PDB entry 7R4Q | electron microscopy, 3.60 A resolution | chains B and C of the 5 polymer chains in the assembly

Chain B (and C):
Name: Spike glycoprotein
From: Severe acute respiratory syndrome coronavirus 2
Notes: chain C of this document is another copy of the same molecule, construct and numbering; everything in this record applies to it too
UniProtKB: P0DTC2 (SPIKE_SARS2); residue numbers follow UniProt; this construct covers 1-1208
Sequence (1264 residues; each row starts with the number of its first residue):
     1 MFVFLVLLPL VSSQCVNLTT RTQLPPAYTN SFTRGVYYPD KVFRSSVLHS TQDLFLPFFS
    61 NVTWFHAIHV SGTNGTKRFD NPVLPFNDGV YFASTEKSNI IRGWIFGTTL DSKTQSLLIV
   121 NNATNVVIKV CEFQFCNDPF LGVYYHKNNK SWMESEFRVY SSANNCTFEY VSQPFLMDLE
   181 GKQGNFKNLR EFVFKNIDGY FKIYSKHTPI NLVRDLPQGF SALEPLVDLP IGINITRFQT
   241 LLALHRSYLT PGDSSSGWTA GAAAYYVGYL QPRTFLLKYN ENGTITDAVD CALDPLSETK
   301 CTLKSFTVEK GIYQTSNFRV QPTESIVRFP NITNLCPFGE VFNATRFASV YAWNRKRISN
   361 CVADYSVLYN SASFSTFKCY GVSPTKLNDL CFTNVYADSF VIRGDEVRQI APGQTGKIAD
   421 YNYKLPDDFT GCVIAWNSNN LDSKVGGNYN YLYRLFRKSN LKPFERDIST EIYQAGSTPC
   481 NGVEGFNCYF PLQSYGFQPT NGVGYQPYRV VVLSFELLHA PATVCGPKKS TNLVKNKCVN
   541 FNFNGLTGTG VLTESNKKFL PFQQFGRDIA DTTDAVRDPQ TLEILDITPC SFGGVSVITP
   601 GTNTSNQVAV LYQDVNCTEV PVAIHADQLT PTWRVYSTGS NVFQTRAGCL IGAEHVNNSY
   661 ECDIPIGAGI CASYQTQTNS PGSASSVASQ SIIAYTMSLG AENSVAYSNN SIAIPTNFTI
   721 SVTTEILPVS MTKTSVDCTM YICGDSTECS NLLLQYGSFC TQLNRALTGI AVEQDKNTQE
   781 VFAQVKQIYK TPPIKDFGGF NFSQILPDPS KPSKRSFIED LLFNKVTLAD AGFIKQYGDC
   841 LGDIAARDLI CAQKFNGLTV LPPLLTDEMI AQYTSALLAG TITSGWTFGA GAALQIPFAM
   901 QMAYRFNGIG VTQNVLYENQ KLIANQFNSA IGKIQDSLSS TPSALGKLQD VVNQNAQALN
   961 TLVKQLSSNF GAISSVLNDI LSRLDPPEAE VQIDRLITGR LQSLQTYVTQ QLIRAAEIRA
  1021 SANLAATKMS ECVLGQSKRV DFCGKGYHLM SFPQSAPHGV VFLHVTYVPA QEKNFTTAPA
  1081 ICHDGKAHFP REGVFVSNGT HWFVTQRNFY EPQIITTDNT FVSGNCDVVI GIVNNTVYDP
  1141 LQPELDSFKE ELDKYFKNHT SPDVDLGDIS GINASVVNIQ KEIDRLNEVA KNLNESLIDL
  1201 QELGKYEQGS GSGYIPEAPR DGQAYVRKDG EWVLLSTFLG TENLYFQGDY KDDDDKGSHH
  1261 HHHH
Disordered / not traced: 1-13, 71-75, 248-251, 519-520, 578-583, 621-640, 675-690, 829-854, 1147-1264 (chain C: 1-13, 71-75, 248-251, 519-520, 621-640, 675-690, 829-854, 1147-1264)
Differences from the reference sequence: variant Gly682 (Arg in P0DTC2), Ser683 (Arg in P0DTC2), Ser685 (Arg in P0DTC2), Pro942 (Ala in P0DTC2); engineered mutation Pro986 (Lys in P0DTC2), Pro987 (Val in P0DTC2); expression tag (1209-1264)
Disulfide bonds: Cys15-Cys136, Cys131-Cys166, Cys291-Cys301, Cys336-Cys361, Cys379-Cys432, Cys391-Cys525, Cys538-Cys590, Cys617-Cys649, Cys662-Cys671, Cys743-Cys749, Cys1032-Cys1043, Cys1082-Cys1126
Covalent attachments: N-acetylglucosamine (NAG) linked to Asn282, Asn616, Asn709, Asn717, Asn1074, Asn1134
Residues lining bound ligands:
  - N-acetylglucosamine (NAG; 2-acetamido-2-deoxy-beta-D-glucopyranose), molecule 1: Asn122, Thr124, Asn125, Val127, Lys129, Glu154, Val171
  - N-acetylglucosamine (NAG), molecule 2: Asn343, Ser371, Ser373
  - N-acetylglucosamine (NAG), molecule 3: Asn1098, His1101, Phe1103
Curated features (UniProtKB/Swiss-Prot):
  - region: Asn280 to Cys301 (Putative superantigen), Arg403 to Asp405 (Integrin-binding motif), Asn448 to Phe456 (Immunodominant HLA epitope recognized by the CD8+), Pro681, Ala684 (Putative superantigen), Ser816 to Tyr837 (Fusion peptide 1), Lys835 to Phe855 (Fusion peptide 2), Asp1163 to Glu1202 (Heptad repeat 2)
  - site: Arg815, Ser816 (Cleavage)
  - glycosylation: Asn17 (N-linked (GlcNAc...) (complex) asparagine), Asn61 (N-linked (GlcNAc...) (hybrid) asparagine), Asn74 (N-linked (GlcNAc...) (complex) asparagine), Asn122 (N-linked (GlcNAc...) (hybrid) asparagine), Asn149 (N-linked (GlcNAc...) (complex) asparagine), Asn165 (N-linked (GlcNAc...) (complex) asparagine), Asn234 (N-linked (GlcNAc...) (high mannose) asparagine), Asn282 (N-linked (GlcNAc...) (complex) asparagine), Thr323 (O-linked (GalNAc) threonine), Ser325 (O-linked (HexNAc...) serine), Asn331 (N-linked (GlcNAc...) (complex) asparagine), Asn343 (N-linked (GlcNAc...) (complex) asparagine), Asn603 (N-linked (GlcNAc...) (hybrid) asparagine), Asn616 (N-linked (GlcNAc...) (complex) asparagine), Asn657 (N-linked (GlcNAc...) (complex) asparagine), Thr676 (O-linked (GlcNAc...) threonine), Thr678 (O-linked (GlcNAc...) threonine), Asn709 (N-linked (GlcNAc...) (high mannose) asparagine), Asn717 (N-linked (GlcNAc...) (hybrid) asparagine), Asn801 (N-linked (GlcNAc...) (hybrid) asparagine) and 6 more in UniProt
  - natural variant: Leu5 (L5F: In strain: Iota/B.1.526), Ser13 (S13I: In strain: Epsilon/B.1.427/B.1.429), Leu18 (L18F: In strain: Beta/B.1.351, Gamma/P.1 and 1 more), Thr19 (T19I: In strain: Omicron/BQ.1.1, Omicron/XBB.1.5 and 1 more; T19R: In strain: Delta/B.1.617.2, Omicron/BA.2 and 4 more), Thr20 (T20N: In strain: Gamma/P.1), Leu24 to Ala27 (sequence variant, change not given here; In strain: Omicron/BA.2, Omicron/BA.2.12.1 and 6 more), Pro26 (P26S: In strain: Gamma/P.1), Gln52 (Q52H: In strain: Omicron/EG.5.1), Ala67 (A67V: In strain: Eta/B.1.525, Omicron/BA.1), His69 to Val70 (deletion: In strain: Alpha/B.1.1.7, Eta/B.1.525 and 5 more), Gly75 (G75V: In strain: Lambda/C.37), Thr76 (T76I: In strain: Lambda/C.37), 82 further natural variant entries in UniProt
  - mutagenesis: His69 to Val70 (Increased incorporation of cleaved spike into virions), Asn121 (N121Q: Partial loss of biliverdin affinity), Arg190 (R190K: Partial loss of biliverdin affinity), Asn234 (N234Q: Increased resistance to neutralizing antibodies), Asn331 (N331Q: Reduced viral infectivity), Asn343 (N343Q: Reduced viral infectivity), Leu452 (L452R: Increased resistance to neutralizing antibodies. Decreases HLA binding to NF9 epitope. Increased binding affinity to human ACE2), Tyr453 (Y453F: Decreased HLA binding to NF9 epitope. Increased binding affinity to human ACE2), Ala475 (A475V: Increased resistance to neutralizing antibodies), Val483 (V483A: Increased resistance to neutralizing antibodies), Glu484 (E484D: Increased replication in human TMEM106B overexpressing cells), Phe490 (F490L: Increased resistance to neutralizing antibodies and human covalescent sera neutralization), 12 further mutagenesis entries in UniProt
From the paper describing this entry:
  - mutagenesis - N501Y: unchanged binding to Camel-derived nanobody 1.29
  - mutagenesis - E484K: abolished binding to 2.15
  - mutagenesis - E484K: unchanged binding to 1.10
  - mutagenesis - L452R/T478K: abolished binding to 1.10
  - mutagenesis - L452R/T478K: unchanged binding to 2.15

How chain B and chain C interact:
Contacting residue pairs (123; chain B residue first):
  Asn317(B) - Asp737(C)
  Arg319(B) - Asp737(C)  salt bridge
  Arg319(B) - Met740(C)
  Arg357(B) - Gly199(C)  hydrogen bond (side chain-backbone)
  Arg357(B) - Tyr200(C)
  Arg357(B) - Pro230(C)  hydrogen bond (side chain-backbone)
  Arg357(B) - Ile231(C)
  Arg357(B) - Gly232(C)
  Gly381(B) - Arg983(C)  hydrogen bond (backbone-side chain)
  Gly381(B) - Leu984(C)
  Val382(B) - Arg983(C)
  Ser383(B) - Arg983(C)  hydrogen bond (backbone-backbone)
  Ser383(B) - Leu984(C)
  Ser383(B) - Asp985(C)  hydrogen bond
  Lys386(B) - Leu981(C)
  Lys386(B) - Ser982(C)  hydrogen bond (side chain-backbone)
  Lys386(B) - Arg983(C)
  Leu390(B) - Ser982(C)
  Leu390(B) - Arg983(C)
  Asn394(B) - Tyr200(C)  hydrogen bond
  Tyr396(B) - Asp198(C)
  Tyr396(B) - Gly199(C)
  Tyr396(B) - Tyr200(C)
  Thr430(B) - Arg983(C)  hydrogen bond
  Glu516(B) - Tyr200(C)  hydrogen bond
  Phe562(B) - Lys41(C)
  Gln563(B) - Lys41(C)
  Gln563(B) - Phe43(C)
  Arg567(B) - Phe43(C)
  Ala570(B) - Val963(C)  hydrophobic
  Pro589(B) - Phe855(C)  hydrophobic
  Phe592(B) - Phe855(C)
  Phe592(B) - Gly857(C)
  Gln613(B) - Leu861(C)
  Asp614(B) - Val860(C)
  Ala647(B) - Pro862(C)  hydrophobic
  Pro665(B) - Leu864(C)  hydrophobic
  Ile666(B) - Leu864(C)
  Gly667(B) - Pro863(C)
  Gly667(B) - Leu864(C)
  Ala668(B) - Pro863(C)  hydrogen bond (backbone-backbone)
  Ala668(B) - Leu864(C)  hydrogen bond (backbone-backbone)
  Ala668(B) - Thr866(C)
  Gly669(B) - Leu864(C)  hydrogen bond (backbone-backbone)
  Gly669(B) - Thr866(C)
  Gly669(B) - Met869(C)
  Met697(B) - Leu865(C)  hydrophobic
  Met697(B) - Met869(C)  hydrophobic
  Leu699(B) - Lys786(C)
  Leu699(B) - Ile788(C)
  Leu699(B) - Met869(C)  hydrophobic
  Leu699(B) - Gln872(C)
  Gly700(B) - Lys786(C)
  Gly700(B) - Ile788(C)
  Ala701(B) - Lys786(C)
  Ala701(B) - Gln787(C)
  Ala701(B) - Ile788(C)  hydrogen bond (backbone-backbone)
  Glu702(B) - Ile788(C)
  Asn703(B) - Gln787(C)
  Asn703(B) - Ile788(C)  hydrogen bond (backbone-backbone)
  Asn703(B) - Tyr789(C)
  Val705(B) - Thr883(C)
  Val705(B) - Ala893(C)  hydrophobic
  Val705(B) - Gln895(C)
  Ala706(B) - Gln895(C)  hydrogen bond (backbone-side chain)
  Tyr707(B) - Asp796(C)  hydrogen bond (side chain-backbone)
  Tyr707(B) - Thr883(C)
  Tyr707(B) - Gln895(C)
  Tyr707(B) - Ile896(C)
  Tyr707(B) - Pro897(C)  hydrogen bond (side chain-backbone)
  Tyr707(B) - Phe898(C)
  Ser708(B) - Pro897(C)
  Asn709(B) - Asp796(C)
  Asn709(B) - Pro897(C)
  Ser711(B) - Gln895(C)
  Ser711(B) - Ile896(C)
  Ser711(B) - Pro897(C)
  Ile712(B) - Gln895(C)
  Ile712(B) - Ile896(C)  hydrophobic
  Ile712(B) - Met900(C)  hydrophobic
  Ile712(B) - Tyr904(C)
  Ala713(B) - Leu894(C)
  Ala713(B) - Gln895(C)  hydrogen bond (backbone-backbone)
  Pro715(B) - Leu894(C)
  Gln957(B) - Arg765(C)
  Thr961(B) - Gln762(C)
  Gln965(B) - Phe759(C)
  Phe970(B) - Tyr756(C)
  Gln1002(B) - Gln1005(C)
  Thr1006(B) - Gln1005(C)
  Gln1010(B) - Leu1012(C)
  Ile1013(B) - Ile1013(C)  hydrophobic
  Glu1017(B) - Arg1019(C)  salt bridge
  Arg1039(B) - Glu1031(C)  salt bridge
  Arg1039(B) - Arg1039(C)
  Val1040(B) - Ser1030(C)  hydrogen bond (backbone-side chain)
  Val1040(B) - Glu1031(C)
  Val1040(B) - Leu1034(C)
  Asp1041(B) - Gly889(C)
  Asp1041(B) - Ser1030(C)
  Asp1041(B) - Leu1034(C)
  Lys1045(B) - Gly889(C)  hydrogen bond (side chain-backbone)
  Gly1046(B) - Ala890(C)
  Tyr1047(B) - Trp886(C)
  Val1068(B) - Ala890(C)
  Glu1072(B) - Ala892(C)
  Glu1072(B) - Leu894(C)
  Asn1074(B) - Gln895(C)  hydrogen bond
  Thr1077(B) - Pro897(C)
  Thr1077(B) - Met900(C)
  Pro1079(B) - Tyr917(C)  hydrophobic
  Phe1089(B) - Asn914(C)
  Phe1089(B) - Glu918(C)
  Pro1090(B) - Gln913(C)
  Val1094(B) - Tyr904(C)
  Arg1107(B) - Tyr904(C)
  Arg1107(B) - Asn907(C)  hydrogen bond
  Arg1107(B) - Gln913(C)
  Ser1123(B) - Asn914(C)  hydrogen bond
  Ser1123(B) - Glu918(C)  hydrogen bond
  Val1128(B) - Glu918(C)
  Ile1130(B) - Lys921(C)
  Leu1141(B) - Glu1144(C)
Other interface residues (no listed pair), chain B (90 interface residues in all): Thr393, Leu518, Thr547, Thr549, Lys558, Phe565, Gly566, Arg646, Glu661, Ile670, Ser704, Asn710, Ser968, Asn969, Gly971, Pro1069, Gly1093, Phe1121, Val1122, Val1129, Leu1145
Other interface residues (no listed pair), chain C (83 interface residues in all): Val42, Pro225, Thr739, Asp745, Gln755, Gly757, Ser758, Gln784, Lys790, Phe797, Tyr873, Ser884, Thr887, Gly891, Gln920, Asn978, Glu988, Gly1035, Gln1113

Overview:
The interface between chain B and chain C involves 90 residues on one side and 83 on the other, with 24
hydrogen bonds and 3 salt bridges. Polar pairs include Arg319(B)-Asp737(C), Glu1017(B)-Arg1019(C) and
Arg1039(B)-Glu1031(C). From the paper: E484K of chain B abolishes binding to 2.15; L452R/T478K of chain B
abolish binding to 1.10.
Chain B and chain C are both Spike glycoprotein (Severe acute respiratory syndrome coronavirus 2); the
structure, The SARS-CoV-2 spike in complex with the 1.29 neutralizing nanobody, was determined by electron
microscopy together with 7R4I and 7R4R from the same study.
